Entry 2XBX (X-ray diffraction, 1.85 A resolution); this record covers chains A and L.

== Chain A ==
Molecule: Activated factor xa heavy chain
From: Homo sapiens
Notes: EC 3.4.21.6; fragment: heavy chain, residues 235-475
Reference sequence: P00742 (FA10_HUMAN); the construct lacks a stretch of the UniProt sequence and is renumbered around it, so the offset changes along the chain: 16-61 = UniProt 235-280; 62-124 = UniProt 282-344; 125-131 = UniProt 346-352; 132-145 = UniProt 355-368; 4 more segments
Sequence (241 residues; numbered 16 to 251 plus 7 insertion-coded residues; 2 numbers in that range are skipped by the numbering (no residue carries them; nothing is unmodelled there); the number before each row is that of its first residue; a row labelled like 131A-131B holds insertion residues (131A, then the next letters in order)):
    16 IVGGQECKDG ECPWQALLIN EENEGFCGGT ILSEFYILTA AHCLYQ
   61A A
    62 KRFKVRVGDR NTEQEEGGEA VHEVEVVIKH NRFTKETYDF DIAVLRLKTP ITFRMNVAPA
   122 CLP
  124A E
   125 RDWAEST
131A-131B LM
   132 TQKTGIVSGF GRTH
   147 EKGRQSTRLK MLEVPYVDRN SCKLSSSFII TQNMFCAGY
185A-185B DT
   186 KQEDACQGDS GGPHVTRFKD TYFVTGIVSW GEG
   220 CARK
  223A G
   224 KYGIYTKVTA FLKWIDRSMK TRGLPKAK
Not modelled in the structure: 246-251
UniProt features mapped onto this chain:
  - active site (Charge relay system): His-57, Asp-102, Ser-195
Disulfide bonds: Cys-22/Cys-27, Cys-42/Cys-58, Cys-168/Cys-182, Cys-191/Cys-220
Bound ions: Ca2+: Asp-70, Asn-72, Gln-75, Glu-80; Na+: Tyr-185, Asp-185A, Arg-222, Lys-224
Small-molecule neighbours: pyrrolidine-3 (RR8; (3R,4R)-1-methanesulfonyl-pyrrolidine-3,4-dicarboxylic acid 3-[(4-chloro-phenyl)-amide] 4-{[2-fluoro-4-(2-oxo-2H-pyridin-1-yl)-phenyl]-amide}): Lys-96, Glu-97, Thr-98, Tyr-99, Arg-143, Glu-147, Phe-174, Asp-189, Ala-190, Cys-191, Gln-192, Val-213, Ser-214, Trp-215, Gly-216, Gly-218, Cys-220, Gly-226, Ile-227, Tyr-228

== Chain L ==
Molecule: Factor X light chain
From: Homo sapiens
Notes: EC 3.4.21.6; fragment: lightchain, residues 126-180
Reference sequence: P00742 (FA10_HUMAN); residues 86-140 here correspond to UniProt positions 126-180 (UniProt number = residue number + 40)
Sequence (55 residues; numbered 86 to 140; the number before each row is that of its first residue):
    86 RKLCSLDNGD CDQFCHEEQN SVVCSCARGY TLADNGKACI PTGPYPCGKQ TLERR
Not modelled in the structure: 86-88, 101-106, 140
Disulfide bonds: Cys-89/Cys-100, Cys-96/Cys-109, Cys-111/Cys-124

== Chain A / chain L interface ==
Contacting residue pairs - 41 pairs, chain A then chain L:
  Gly-25(A) with Gln-135(L); Thr-136(L), hydrogen bond (backbone-backbone)
  Glu-26(A) with Gln-135(L), hydrogen bond (backbone-side chain)
  Trp-29(A) with Gly-133(L); Lys-134(L)
  Phe-114(A) with Tyr-130(L), hydrophobic
  Arg-115(A) with Tyr-130(L); Thr-136(L)
  Met-116(A) with Tyr-130(L); Thr-136(L), hydrogen bond; Leu-137(L); Glu-138(L)
  Asn-117(A) with Thr-136(L), hydrogen bond (backbone-side chain)
  Ala-119(A) with Thr-136(L)
  Pro-120(A) with Cys-132(L); Gly-133(L), hydrogen bond (backbone-backbone)
  Ala-121(A) with Cys-132(L); Gly-133(L)
  Cys-122(A) with Cys-132(L), disulfide; Gly-133(L), hydrogen bond (side chain-backbone)
  Leu-123(A) with Phe-99(L)
  Pro-124(A) with Phe-99(L), hydrophobic
  Glu-124A(A) with Phe-99(L); Ser-110(L)
  Trp-127(A) with Asn-93(L), hydrogen bond; Gln-98(L), hydrogen bond (side chain-backbone); Phe-99(L), hydrophobic; Cys-100(L)
  Phe-203(A) with Asn-93(L); Asp-97(L); Gln-98(L)
  Lys-204(A) with Cys-96(L); Asp-97(L)
  Asp-205(A) with Lys-134(L), salt bridge
  Thr-206(A) with Gln-98(L); Cys-132(L); Gly-133(L); Lys-134(L), hydrogen bond
  Tyr-207(A) with Gly-133(L), hydrogen bond (backbone-backbone); Gln-135(L)
  Phe-208(A) with Phe-99(L), hydrophobic
Interface residues without a listed pair, chain A (25 interface residues in all): Asp-24, Pro-28, Ser-48, Thr-131
Interface residues without a listed pair, chain L (19 interface residues in all): Ala-112, Arg-113, Tyr-115, Pro-131
Inter-chain disulfides: Cys-122(A)/Cys-132(L)

== In short ==
25 residues of chain A face 19 of chain L across their interface, with 1 disulfide bond, 10 hydrogen bonds and
1 salt bridge. Polar pairs include Asp-205(A)/Lys-134(L), Glu-26(A)/Gln-135(L) and Met-116(A)/Thr-136(L).
Ligands of chain A: pyrrolidine-3.
Chain A is Activated factor xa heavy chain and chain L is Factor X light chain, both from Homo sapiens; the
structure, Factor Xa in complex with a pyrrolidine-3,4-dicarboxylic acid inhibitor, was determined by X-ray
diffraction (same publication as 2XBV, 2XBW, 2XBY, 2XC0 and 2XC5).
